Entry 9I2L (X-ray diffraction, 2.73 A resolution); this record covers chain B.

== Chain B ==
Protein: DUF4465 domain-containing protein
Source organism: Bacteroides thetaiotaomicron VPI-5482
Reference sequence: Q8A6C7 (Q8A6C7_BACTN); residues 0-304 here correspond to UniProt positions 1-305 (UniProt number = residue number + 1)
Sequence (305 residues; each row starts with the number of its first residue; numbering starts at 0):
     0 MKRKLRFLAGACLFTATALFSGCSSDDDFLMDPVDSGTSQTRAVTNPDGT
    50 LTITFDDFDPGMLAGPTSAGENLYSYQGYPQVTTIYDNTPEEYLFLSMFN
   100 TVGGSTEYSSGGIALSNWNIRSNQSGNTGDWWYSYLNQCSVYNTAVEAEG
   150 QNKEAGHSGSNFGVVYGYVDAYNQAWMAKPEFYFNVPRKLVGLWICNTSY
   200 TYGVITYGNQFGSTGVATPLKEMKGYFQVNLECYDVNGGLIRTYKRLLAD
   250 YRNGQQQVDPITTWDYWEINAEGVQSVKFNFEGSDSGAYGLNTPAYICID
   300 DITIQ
Not modelled in the structure: 0-48
Bound ions: Ca2+: Thr-53, Asp-55, Ser-157, Asn-160, Asp-299
Small-molecule neighbours: cyanocobalamin (CNC): Tyr-73, Tyr-75, Tyr-107, Ser-108, Tyr-134, Gln-137, Tyr-165, Tyr-167, Tyr-171, Met-176, Tyr-199, Val-203, Asn-208, Phe-210, Gly-211, Ser-212, Thr-213, Gly-214, Ala-216, Tyr-288, Gly-289, Leu-290, Asn-291, Thr-292, Pro-293, Ala-294, Tyr-295
What the authors report for this chain:
  - binding site for cyanocobalamin: Tyr-199, Asn-291, Thr-292, Tyr-295

== Overview ==
Chain B binds cyanocobalamin. Thr-53, Asp-55, Ser-157, Asn-160 and Asp-299 coordinate Ca2+. From the paper: a
binding site for cyanocobalamin at Tyr-199, Asn-291 and Thr-292 among others.
Chain B is DUF4465 domain-containing protein (Bacteroides thetaiotaomicron VPI-5482); the structure, BtuJ2 -
DUF4465 domain containing protein, was determined by X-ray diffraction, deposited together with 9FCT.
